PDB entry 2C1E | X-ray diffraction, 1.77 A resolution | chains A and B of the 3 polymer chains in the assembly

[Chain A]
Molecule: Caspase-3 subunit P17
Organism: Homo sapiens
Notes: EC 3.4.22.-; fragment: alpha subunit, residues 29-175
UniProt: P42574 (CASP3_HUMAN); numbering as in UniProt (aligned over 29-175)
Chain sequence (147 residues; each row starts with the number of its first residue):
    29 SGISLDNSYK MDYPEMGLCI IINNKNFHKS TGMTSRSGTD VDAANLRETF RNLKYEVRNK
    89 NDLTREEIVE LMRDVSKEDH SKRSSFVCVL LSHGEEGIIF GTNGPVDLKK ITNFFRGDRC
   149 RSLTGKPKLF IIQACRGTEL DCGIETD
UniProt features mapped onto this chain:
  - active site: H121, C163
  - modified residue: C163 (S-nitrosocysteine)

[Chain B]
Molecule: Caspase-3 subunit P12
Organism: Homo sapiens
Notes: fragment: beta subunit, residues 176-277
UniProt: P42574 (CASP3_HUMAN); residue numbers follow UniProt; this construct covers 176-277
Chain sequence (103 residues; row label = number of the first residue in the row):
   175 ASGVDDDMAC HKIPVEADFL YAYSTAPGYY SWRNSKDGSW FIQSLCAMLK QYADKLEFMH
   235 ILTRVNRKVA TEFESFSFDA TFHAKKQIPC IVSMLTKELY FYH
UniProt features mapped onto this chain:
  - modified residue: R207 (Microbial infection: ADP-riboxanated arginine)

[Interface between chain A and chain B]
Residue-residue contacts (104):
  D34(A) with K271(B)
  N35(A) with K271(B); E272(B), hydrogen bond (backbone-backbone)
  S36(A) with K271(B); E272(B); Y274(B)
  Y37(A) with D192(B), hydrogen bond; L269(B); T270(B), hydrogen bond (side chain-backbone); K271(B); E272(B), hydrogen bond (backbone-backbone)
  M39(A) with L273(B), hydrophobic; Y274(B)
  D40(A) with H277(B)
  M44(A) with F275(B)
  R64(A) with R207(B)
  S65(A) with R207(B), hydrogen bond (backbone-side chain); N208(B); S209(B)
  G66(A) with S209(B), hydrogen bond (backbone-backbone); G212(B)
  V69(A) with K210(B); D211(B)
  D70(A) with G212(B); S213(B), hydrogen bond; I216(B)
  N73(A) with C220(B); K224(B), hydrogen bond
  L74(A) with I216(B), hydrophobic; C220(B)
  T77(A) with C220(B), hydrogen bond; L223(B); K224(B)
  F78(A) with L223(B), hydrophobic
  L81(A) with A227(B), hydrophobic
  Y83(A) with F275(B)
  L119(A) with I216(B), hydrophobic
  E124(A) with P201(B); G202(B), hydrogen bond (side chain-backbone)
  K137(A) with E190(B), salt bridge
  T140(A) with F193(B); Y195(B)
  F143(A) with F193(B)
  R144(A) with V189(B); E190(B); F193(B)
  G145(A) with V189(B), hydrogen bond (backbone-backbone)
  D146(A) with V189(B)
  T152(A) with I187(B)
  G153(A) with D192(B)
  K154(A) with D192(B)
  P155(A) with D192(B); L273(B), hydrophobic
  K156(A) with A191(B); D192(B), hydrogen bond (backbone-backbone); F193(B); L194(B), hydrogen bond (backbone-backbone)
  L157(A) with L194(B); F232(B), hydrophobic; L273(B), hydrophobic
  F158(A) with F193(B), hydrophobic; L194(B), hydrogen bond (backbone-backbone); Y195(B); A196(B), hydrogen bond (backbone-backbone)
  I159(A) with A196(B); F215(B), hydrophobic; L219(B), hydrophobic
  I160(A) with A196(B), hydrogen bond (backbone-backbone); Y197(B), hydrophobic; S198(B), hydrogen bond (backbone-backbone)
  Q161(A) with S198(B), hydrogen bond; S205(B), hydrogen bond; W206(B); S213(B), hydrogen bond; F215(B)
  A162(A) with S198(B); S205(B)
  C163(A) with Y203(B); Y204(B), hydrophobic; S205(B), hydrogen bond (side chain-backbone)
  R164(A) with Y197(B); T199(B), hydrogen bond (side chain-backbone); A200(B); P201(B); G202(B), hydrogen bond (backbone-backbone); Y203(B), hydrogen bond (backbone-backbone); C264(B)
  G165(A) with G202(B); Y203(B), hydrogen bond (backbone-backbone); Y204(B)
  T166(A) with G202(B), hydrogen bond (backbone-backbone); Y204(B)
  E167(A) with G202(B), hydrogen bond (backbone-backbone); Y203(B); Y204(B), hydrogen bond (backbone-backbone)
  L168(A) with Y203(B); Y204(B), hydrophobic; W206(B), hydrophobic; T255(B); K259(B)
  D169(A) with Y203(B); K259(B); K260(B), hydrogen bond (backbone-backbone)
  G171(A) with K260(B)
Interface residues without a listed pair, chain A (50 interface residues in all): T67, V117, H121, L136, C170
Interface residues without a listed pair, chain B (49 interface residues in all): Q217, F256, A258

[In short]
50 residues of chain A face 49 of chain B across their interface, with 29 hydrogen bonds and 1 salt bridge.
Polar contacts include K137(A)-E190(B), Y37(A)-D192(B) and Y37(A)-T270(B). From UniProt: active-site residues
H121(A) and C163(A) on chain A.
Chain A is Caspase-3 subunit P17 and chain B is Caspase-3 subunit P12, both from Homo sapiens; the structure,
Crystal structures of caspase-3 in complex with aza-peptide Michael acceptor inhibitors, was determined by
X-ray diffraction, deposited together with 2C2K, 2C2M, 2C2O and 2C2Z.
